PDB entry 3K88 | X-ray diffraction, 2.00 A resolution | chains A and B

== Chain A ==
Protein: Chlorophenol-4-monooxygenase component 1
Organism: Burkholderia cepacia
Reference sequence: O87008 (O87008_BURCE); residues 1001-1179 here correspond to UniProt positions 1-179 (UniProt number = residue number - 1000)
Sequence (185 residues; row label = number of the first residue in the row):
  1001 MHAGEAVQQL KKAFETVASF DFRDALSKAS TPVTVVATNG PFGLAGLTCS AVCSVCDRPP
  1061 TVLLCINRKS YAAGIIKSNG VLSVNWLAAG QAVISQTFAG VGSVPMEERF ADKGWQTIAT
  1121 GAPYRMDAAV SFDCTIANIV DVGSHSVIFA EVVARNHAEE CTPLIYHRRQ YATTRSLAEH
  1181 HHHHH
Disordered / not traced: 1001-1013, 1178-1185
Construct notes: expression tag (1180-1185)
Residues lining bound ligands:
  - FAD (flavin-adenine dinucleotide): Leu-1047, Thr-1048, Cys-1049, Ser-1050, Ala-1051, Cys-1065, Ile-1066, Asn-1067, Lys-1069, Ser-1070, Phe-1098, Ala-1099, Ser-1144, His-1145, Tyr-1166, Tyr-1171
  - NAD (nicotinamide-adenine-dinucleotide), molecule 1: Phe-1022, Arg-1023, Leu-1026, Ser-1027, Ser-1050, Ala-1051, Lys-1069, His-1145, Tyr-1166, Arg-1169
  - NAD, molecule 2: Ser-1054, Val-1055, Cys-1056, Asp-1057
Swiss-Prot annotation at these positions:
  - binding site (FAD): Thr-1048 to Ala-1051, Cys-1065 to Tyr-1071, Ala-1099, Val-1104 to Arg-1109, Ser-1144, Tyr-1166
  - binding site (NAD(+)): Ser-1054 to Asp-1057, His-1145, Tyr-1166 to Arg-1169

== Chain B ==
Protein: Chlorophenol-4-monooxygenase component 1
Organism: Burkholderia cepacia
Reference sequence: O87008 (O87008_BURCE); residues 1-179 here = UniProt positions 1-179
Sequence (185 residues; row label = number of the first residue in the row):
     1 MHAGEAVQQL KKAFETVASF DFRDALSKAS TPVTVVATNG PFGLAGLTCS AVCSVCDRPP
    61 TVLLCINRKS YAAGIIKSNG VLSVNWLAAG QAVISQTFAG VGSVPMEERF ADKGWQTIAT
   121 GAPYRMDAAV SFDCTIANIV DVGSHSVIFA EVVARNHAEE CTPLIYHRRQ YATTRSLAEH
   181 HHHHH
Disordered / not traced: 1-13, 178-185
Construct notes: expression tag (180-185)
Residues lining bound ligands:
  - FAD (flavin-adenine dinucleotide): Val-33, Leu-47, Thr-48, Cys-49, Ser-50, Ala-51, Cys-65, Ile-66, Asn-67, Lys-69, Ser-70, Tyr-71, Phe-98, Ala-99, Gly-100, Ser-103, Val-104, Pro-105, Met-106, Arg-109, His-145, Tyr-166, Tyr-171
  - NAD (nicotinamide-adenine-dinucleotide), molecule 1: Phe-22, Arg-23, Leu-26, Ser-27, Ser-50, Ala-51, His-145, Tyr-166, Arg-169
  - NAD, molecule 2: Ser-54, Val-55, Cys-56, Asp-57
Swiss-Prot annotation at these positions:
  - binding site (FAD): Thr-48 to Ala-51, Cys-65 to Tyr-71, Ala-99, Val-104 to Arg-109, Ser-144, Tyr-166
  - binding site (NAD(+)): Ser-54 to Asp-57, His-145, Tyr-166 to Arg-169
From the paper describing this entry:
  - binding site for NAD: Ser-54, His-145, Tyr-166, Arg-169

== Interface between chain A and chain B ==
Contacting residue pairs (120; chain A residue first):
  Phe-1014(A) / Ala-119(B)
  Phe-1014(A) / Thr-120(B)
  Phe-1014(A) / Thr-135(B)
  Phe-1014(A) / Val-153(B)  hydrophobic
  Glu-1015(A) / Val-153(B)
  Thr-1016(A) / Pro-60(B)
  Thr-1016(A) / Val-152(B)  hydrogen bond (side chain-backbone)
  Val-1017(A) / Pro-60(B)
  Val-1017(A) / Val-152(B)  hydrogen bond (backbone-backbone)
  Val-1017(A) / Val-153(B)
  Val-1017(A) / Ala-154(B)  hydrophobic
  Ser-1019(A) / Asp-57(B)  hydrogen bond (side chain-backbone)
  Ser-1019(A) / Arg-58(B)
  Asp-1021(A) / Arg-155(B)  salt bridge
  Phe-1022(A) / Ser-54(B)
  Phe-1022(A) / Cys-56(B)
  Phe-1022(A) / Asp-57(B)
  Phe-1022(A) / Pro-60(B)  hydrophobic
  Phe-1022(A) / Thr-61(B)
  Phe-1022(A) / Phe-132(B)  hydrophobic
  Phe-1022(A) / Val-152(B)  hydrophobic
  Arg-1023(A) / Asp-57(B)  salt bridge
  Asp-1024(A) / Arg-155(B)  salt bridge
  Ala-1025(A) / Val-130(B)
  Ala-1025(A) / Phe-132(B)  hydrophobic
  Ala-1025(A) / Arg-155(B)
  Leu-1026(A) / Ser-54(B)
  Leu-1026(A) / Phe-132(B)  hydrophobic
  Lys-1028(A) / Val-130(B)
  Lys-1028(A) / Arg-155(B)
  Lys-1028(A) / Cys-161(B)
  Ala-1029(A) / Trp-86(B)
  Ala-1029(A) / Val-130(B)
  Ser-1030(A) / Pro-32(B)
  Ser-1030(A) / Pro-163(B)
  Ser-1030(A) / Ile-165(B)
  Pro-1032(A) / Ser-30(B)
  Ala-1051(A) / Cys-53(B)  hydrophobic
  Ala-1051(A) / Ser-54(B)
  Cys-1053(A) / Ala-51(B)
  Cys-1053(A) / Cys-65(B)  hydrophobic
  Ser-1054(A) / Phe-22(B)
  Ser-1054(A) / Leu-26(B)
  Ser-1054(A) / Ala-51(B)
  Ser-1054(A) / Cys-65(B)
  Val-1055(A) / Val-142(B)  hydrophobic
  Val-1055(A) / His-145(B)  hydrogen bond (backbone-side chain)
  Val-1055(A) / Val-147(B)  hydrophobic
  Cys-1056(A) / Phe-22(B)
  Cys-1056(A) / Val-142(B)
  Cys-1056(A) / Gly-143(B)
  Cys-1056(A) / Ser-144(B)
  Cys-1056(A) / His-145(B)
  Asp-1057(A) / Ser-19(B)  hydrogen bond (backbone-side chain)
  Asp-1057(A) / Phe-22(B)
  Asp-1057(A) / Arg-23(B)  salt bridge
  Arg-1058(A) / Thr-16(B)
  Pro-1060(A) / Thr-16(B)
  Pro-1060(A) / Val-17(B)
  Pro-1060(A) / Phe-22(B)  hydrophobic
  Thr-1061(A) / Phe-22(B)
  Val-1062(A) / Phe-22(B)  hydrophobic
  Leu-1063(A) / Leu-63(B)  hydrophobic
  Cys-1065(A) / Cys-53(B)  hydrophobic
  Trp-1086(A) / Leu-26(B)  hydrophobic
  Trp-1086(A) / Ala-29(B)
  Ala-1119(A) / Phe-14(B)
  Thr-1120(A) / Phe-14(B)
  Val-1130(A) / Ala-25(B)
  Val-1130(A) / Lys-28(B)
  Val-1130(A) / Ala-29(B)
  Phe-1132(A) / Phe-22(B)  hydrophobic
  Phe-1132(A) / Ala-25(B)  hydrophobic
  Phe-1132(A) / Leu-26(B)  hydrophobic
  Thr-1135(A) / Phe-14(B)
  Val-1142(A) / Val-55(B)  hydrophobic
  Val-1142(A) / Cys-56(B)
  Val-1142(A) / Phe-149(B)  hydrophobic
  Gly-1143(A) / Cys-56(B)
  Gly-1143(A) / Arg-58(B)
  His-1145(A) / Val-55(B)  hydrogen bond (side chain-backbone)
  His-1145(A) / Cys-56(B)
  Val-1147(A) / Val-55(B)  hydrophobic
  Val-1147(A) / Phe-149(B)  hydrophobic
  Phe-1149(A) / Val-142(B)  hydrophobic
  Val-1152(A) / Thr-16(B)
  Val-1152(A) / Val-17(B)  hydrogen bond (backbone-backbone)
  Val-1152(A) / Phe-22(B)  hydrophobic
  Val-1153(A) / Phe-14(B)  hydrophobic
  Val-1153(A) / Glu-15(B)
  Val-1153(A) / Val-17(B)
  Ala-1154(A) / Val-17(B)
  Arg-1155(A) / Asp-21(B)  salt bridge
  Arg-1155(A) / Asp-24(B)  salt bridge
  Arg-1155(A) / Ala-25(B)
  Arg-1155(A) / Lys-28(B)
  His-1157(A) / Asp-21(B)  salt bridge
  Ala-1158(A) / Lys-28(B)
  Cys-1161(A) / Arg-168(B)  hydrogen bond (backbone-side chain)
  Pro-1163(A) / Lys-28(B)
  Pro-1163(A) / Ser-30(B)
  Pro-1163(A) / His-167(B)
  Ile-1165(A) / Thr-174(B)
  His-1167(A) / Cys-161(B)  hydrogen bond (side chain-backbone)
  His-1167(A) / Pro-163(B)
  Arg-1168(A) / Cys-161(B)
  Ala-1172(A) / Arg-175(B)
  Thr-1173(A) / Thr-173(B)
  Thr-1173(A) / Thr-174(B)
  Thr-1173(A) / Arg-175(B)  hydrogen bond (backbone-backbone)
  Thr-1174(A) / Ser-30(B)
  Thr-1174(A) / Ile-165(B)
  Thr-1174(A) / Thr-173(B)
  Arg-1175(A) / Ala-172(B)
  Arg-1175(A) / Thr-173(B)  hydrogen bond (backbone-backbone)
  Arg-1175(A) / Thr-174(B)  hydrogen bond (side chain-backbone)
  Arg-1175(A) / Arg-175(B)
  Leu-1177(A) / Tyr-171(B)  hydrophobic
  Leu-1177(A) / Ala-172(B)
  Leu-1177(A) / Thr-173(B)
Also at the interface, not in a pair above, chain A (65 interface residues in all): Thr-1031, Val-1052, Ala-1089, Ala-1129, Val-1140, Ser-1144, Glu-1151, Glu-1160, Thr-1162, Tyr-1171, Ser-1176
Also at the interface, not in a pair above, chain B (63 interface residues in all): Val-52, Val-62, Ala-89, Ala-92, Ala-129, Asn-138, Glu-151, Thr-162, Leu-164, Ser-176, Leu-177

== Summary ==
65 residues of chain A face 63 of chain B across their interface; the contacts include 12 hydrogen bonds and 7
salt bridges. Polar contacts include Asp-1021(A)/Arg-155(B), Arg-1023(A)/Asp-57(B) and Asp-1024(A)/Arg-155(B).
NAD is bound between chain A and chain B. From the paper: a binding site for NAD at Ser-54(B), His-145(B) and
Tyr-166(B) among others.
Both chains are Chlorophenol-4-monooxygenase component 1 (Burkholderia cepacia). Entry 3K88 (Crystal structure
of NADH:FAD oxidoreductase (TftC) - FAD, NADH complex) was determined by X-ray diffraction, deposited together
with 3HWC, 3K86 and 3K87.
